8ZK2 - chains L and b of the 36 polymer chains in the assembly; structure by electron microscopy, 2.65 A resolution.

# Chain L
Molecule: Reaction center protein L chain
Organism: Roseospirillum parvum
Reference sequence: Q6XBJ7 (Q6XBJ7_9PROT); numbering as in UniProt (aligned over 1-275)
Amino-acid sequence (275 residues; row label = number of the first residue in the row):
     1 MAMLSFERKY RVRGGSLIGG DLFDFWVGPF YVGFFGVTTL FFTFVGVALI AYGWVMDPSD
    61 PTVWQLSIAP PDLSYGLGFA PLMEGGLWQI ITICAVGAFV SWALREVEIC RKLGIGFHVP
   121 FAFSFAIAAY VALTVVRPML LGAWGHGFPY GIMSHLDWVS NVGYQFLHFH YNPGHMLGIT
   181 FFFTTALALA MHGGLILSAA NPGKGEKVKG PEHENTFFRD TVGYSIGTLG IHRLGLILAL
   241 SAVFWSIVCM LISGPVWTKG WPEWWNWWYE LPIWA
Not modelled in the structure: 1, 275
Metal / ion sites: Fe ion: His-192, His-232 (shared with 3 residues of chain M)
Small-molecule neighbours:
  - Octadecane (8K6), molecule 1: Met-3, Pro-29, Phe-30
  - Octadecane (8K6), molecule 2: Met-3, Val-27, Gly-28
  - Octadecane (8K6), molecule 3: Phe-34, Val-37, Thr-38, Phe-41, Phe-42, Gly-97, Val-100, Ser-101
  - Octadecane (8K6), molecule 4: Phe-42, Gln-89, Ile-93, Val-96, Gly-97, Val-135, Trp-144
  - Octadecane (8K6), molecule 5: Phe-44, Val-47, Ala-51, Trp-54, Val-55
  - Octadecane (8K6), molecule 6: Tyr-75, Leu-77, Gly-78
  - Octadecane (8K6), molecule 7: Val-100, Ala-103, Leu-104, Val-107, Phe-117, His-118, Pro-120, Phe-121, Ser-124, Ile-127, Ala-128, Val-131
  - Octadecane (8K6), molecule 8: Val-136, Met-139, Leu-140, Leu-141, Gly-142
  - Octadecane (8K6), molecule 9: Leu-140, Val-248, Leu-251, Ile-252, Pro-255, Val-256
  - bacteriochlorophyll a (BCL), molecule 1: Val-47, Ile-50, Phe-99, Tyr-130, Leu-133, Phe-148, Ile-152, Met-153, His-155, Leu-156, Trp-158, Val-159
  - bacteriochlorophyll a (BCL), molecule 2: Phe-99, Phe-123, Ala-126, Ile-127, Ala-129, Tyr-130, Leu-133, Trp-158, Val-159, Ser-160, Val-162, Gly-163, Tyr-164, Phe-169, His-170, His-175, Gly-178, Ile-179, Phe-182, Phe-183, Val-243, Ser-246, Ile-247, Cys-249, Met-250
  - bacteriochlorophyll a (BCL), molecule 3: Val-159, Tyr-164, His-170, Phe-183
  - bacteriochlorophyll a (BCL), molecule 4: His-170, His-175, Met-176, Ile-179, Thr-180, Phe-183, Thr-184, Leu-187
  - bacteriopheophytin a (BPH), molecule 1: Thr-39, Phe-42, Thr-43, Gly-46, Ile-50, Ile-91, Cys-94, Ala-95, Ala-98, Phe-99, Trp-102, Glu-106, Val-119, Ala-122, Phe-123, Phe-125, Ala-126, Tyr-130, Phe-148, Pro-149, Tyr-150, Gly-151, Ile-152, His-155, Phe-182, Ala-239, Leu-240, Val-243
  - bacteriopheophytin a (BPH), molecule 2: Phe-183, Ala-186, Leu-187, Ala-190, Met-191, Thr-221, Val-222
  - menaquinone 8 (MQ8): Val-27, Phe-30, Tyr-31, Val-32, Gly-36, Val-37, Thr-39, Leu-40, Trp-102, Arg-105

# Chain b
Molecule: Alpha subunit of light-harvesting 1 complex
Organism: Roseospirillum parvum
Reference sequence: Q6XBJ8 (Q6XBJ8_9PROT); numbering as in UniProt (aligned over 1-67)
Amino-acid sequence (67 residues; numbered 1 to 67; the number before each row is that of its first residue):
     1 MTFSTHKVWL MFDPRSTLVA LAAFLVVLAL LIHFLCLGHD RFNWLEGNPA ATKAAAAAVT
    61 MPVNPVA
Not modelled in the structure: 54-67
Metal / ion sites: bacteriochlorophyll a Mg near Met-1 (its only coordinating residue here)
Small-molecule neighbours:
  - Octadecane (8K6): Phe-12, Ser-16, Ala-20
  - bacteriochlorophyll a (BCL), molecule 1: Met-1, Phe-12, Thr-17, Ala-20, Leu-21, Ile-32
  - bacteriochlorophyll a (BCL), molecule 2: Met-1, Thr-2, Phe-3, Leu-21
  - bacteriochlorophyll a (BCL), molecule 3: Leu-18, Val-19, Leu-21, Ala-22, Leu-25, Val-26, Ala-29, His-33, Cys-36, Phe-42, Trp-44
  - bacteriochlorophyll a (BCL), molecule 4: Leu-25, Leu-28, Ala-29, Ile-32, His-33, Cys-36, Phe-42
  - spirilloxanthin (CRT), molecule 1: Met-1, Thr-5, Lys-7, Val-8, Met-11
  - spirilloxanthin (CRT), molecule 2: Leu-18, Leu-21, Phe-24, Leu-25, Leu-28, Leu-31, Ile-32, Leu-35
  - spirilloxanthin (CRT), molecule 3: Val-26, Ala-29, Leu-30, His-33, Phe-34, Leu-37, Trp-44

# Chain L / chain b interface
Pairs across the interface (19):
  Leu-22(L) with Arg-15(b)
  Phe-23(L) with Val-19(b), hydrophobic
  Phe-25(L) with Ser-16(b)
  Val-37(L) with Val-19(b), hydrophobic
  Phe-41(L) with Val-26(b), hydrophobic; Val-27(b), hydrophobic; Leu-30(b), hydrophobic
  Phe-44(L) with Val-27(b), hydrophobic
  Val-45(L) with Val-27(b), hydrophobic
  Ala-48(L) with Leu-31(b), hydrophobic
  Leu-49(L) with Phe-34(b), hydrophobic
  Tyr-52(L) with Leu-35(b), hydrogen bond (side chain-backbone); Gly-38(b), hydrogen bond (side chain-backbone); His-39(b), hydrogen bond
  Met-56(L) with His-39(b)
  Leu-82(L) with Phe-34(b); Leu-37(b); Gly-38(b)
  Ile-90(L) with Phe-34(b), hydrophobic
Interface residues without a listed pair, chain L (14 interface residues in all): Met-83
Interface residues without a listed pair, chain b (13 interface residues in all): Ala-23

# Overview
14 residues of chain L face 13 of chain b across their interface; the contacts include 3 hydrogen bonds. Polar
contacts include Tyr-52(L)/Leu-35(b), Tyr-52(L)/Gly-38(b) and Tyr-52(L)/His-39(b). One Octadecane molecule is
bound between chain L and chain b.
Chain L is Reaction center protein L chain and chain b is Alpha subunit of light-harvesting 1 complex, both
from Roseospirillum parvum; the structure, Cryo-EM structure of photosynthetic LH1-RC core complex of
Roseospirillum parvum, was determined by electron microscopy, deposited together with 8ZJW.
